Entry 7WY0 (electron microscopy, 2.83 A resolution); this record covers chains A and R of the 5 polymer chains in the assembly.

# Chain A
Name: Engineered G alpha 13 subunit
From: Homo sapiens
Amino-acid sequence (355 residues; each row starts with the number of its first residue; note: 16 numbers in that range are skipped by the numbering (no residue carries them; nothing is unmodelled there)):
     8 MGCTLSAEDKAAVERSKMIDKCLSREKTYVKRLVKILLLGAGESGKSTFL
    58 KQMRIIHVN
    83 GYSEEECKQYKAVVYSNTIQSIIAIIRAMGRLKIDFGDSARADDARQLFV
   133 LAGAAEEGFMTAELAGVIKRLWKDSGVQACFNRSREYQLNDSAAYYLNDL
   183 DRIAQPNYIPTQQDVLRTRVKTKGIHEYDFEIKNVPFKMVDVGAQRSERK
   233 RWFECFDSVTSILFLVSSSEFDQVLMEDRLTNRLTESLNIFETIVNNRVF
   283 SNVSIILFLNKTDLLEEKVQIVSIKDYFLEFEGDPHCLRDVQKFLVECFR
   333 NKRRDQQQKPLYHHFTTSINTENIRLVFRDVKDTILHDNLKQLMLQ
Not modelled in the structure: 8-11, 83-204, 225-228, 254-265, 337-340

# Chain R
Name: Adhesion G-protein coupled receptor F1
From: Homo sapiens
Reference sequence: Q5T601 (AGRF1_HUMAN); numbering as in UniProt (aligned over 1-910)
Amino-acid sequence (910 residues; numbered 1 to 910; the number before each row is that of its first residue):
     1 MKVGVLWLISFFTFTDGHGGFLGKNDGIKTKKELIVNKKKHLGPVEEYQL
    51 LLQVTYRDSKEKRDLRNFLKLLKPPLLWSHGLIRIIRAKATTDCNSLNGV
   101 LQCTCEDSYTWFPPSCLDPQNCYLHTAGALPSCECHLNNLSQSVNFCERT
   151 KIWGTFKINERFTNDLLNSSSAIYSKYANGIEIQLKKAYERIQGFESVQV
   201 TQFRNGSIVAGYEVVGSSSASELLSAIEHVAEKAKTALHKLFPLEDGSFR
   251 VFGKAQCNDIVFGFGSKDDEYTLPCSSGYRGNITAKCESSGWQVIRETCV
   301 LSLLEELNKNFSMIVGNATEAAVSSFVQNLSVIIRQNPSTTVGNLASVVS
   351 ILSNISSLSLASHFRVSNSTMEDVISIADNILNSASVTNWTVLLREEKYA
   401 SSRLLETLENISTLVPPTALPLNFSRKFIDWKGIPVNKSQLKRGYSYQIK
   451 MCPQNTSIPIRGRVLIGSDQFQRSLPETIISMASLTLGNILPVSKNGNAQ
   501 VNGPVISTVIQNYSINEVFLFFSKIESNLSQPHCVFWDFSHLQWNDAGCH
   551 LVNETQDIVTCQCTHLTSFSILMSPFVPSTIFPVVKWITYVGLGISIGSL
   601 ILCLIIEALFWKQIKKSQTSHTRRICMVNIALSLLIADVWFIVGATVDTT
   651 VNPSGVCTAAVFFTHFFYLSLFFWMLMLGILLAYRIILVFHHMAQHLMMA
   701 VGFCLGYGCPLIISVITIAVTQPSNTYKRKDVCWLNWSNGSKPLLAFVVP
   751 ALAIVAVNFVVVLLVLTKLWRPTVGERLSRDDKATIIRVGKSLLILTPLL
   801 GLTWGFGIGTIVDSQNLAWHVIFALLNAFQGFFILCFGILLDSKLRQLLF
   851 NKLSALSSWKQTEKQNSSDLSAKPKFSKPFNPLQNKGHYAFSHTGDSSDN
   901 IMLTQFVSNE
Not modelled in the structure: 1-566, 773-783, 855-910
Disulfides: C657-C733
Curated features (UniProtKB/Swiss-Prot):
  - region: S568 to F576 (Stachel)
  - site: L566, T567 (Cleavage)
  - glycosylation (N-linked (GlcNAc...) asparagine): N139, N168, N205, N282, N310, N317, N329, N354, N368, N389, N410, N423, N437, N455, N512, N528, N553, N736, N739
  - mutagenesis: N310 (N310Q: No effect), N389 (N389S: Decreased expression), H565 to T567 (Abolished autprocessing, impairing G protein-coupled signaling), F569 (F569A: Strongly decreased G protein-coupled receptor signaling), S570 (S570A: Strongly decreased G protein-coupled receptor signaling), L572 (L572A: Strongly decreased G protein-coupled receptor signaling), M573 (M573A: Strongly decreased G protein-coupled receptor signaling), T589 (T589A: Decreased G protein-coupled receptor signaling), M627 (M627A: Strongly decreased G protein-coupled receptor signaling), I630 (I630A: Strongly decreased G protein-coupled receptor signaling), F672 (F672A: Strongly decreased G protein-coupled receptor signaling), M675 (M675A: Strongly decreased G protein-coupled receptor signaling), 18 further mutagenesis entries in UniProt
What the authors report for this chain:
  - mutagenesis - S568L, F569A, S570A, L572A, M573A, T589A, F641A, Y668A, F690A, R729A, W734A, F747A, H820A: decreased signaling
  - mutagenesis - F569A/L572A/M573A, L572A/M573A: abolished signaling

# Chain A / chain R interface
Contacting residue pairs - 29 pairs, chain A then chain R:
  K38(A) with Q618(R); H692(R)
  R39(A) with H692(R), hydrogen bond (side chain-backbone)
  V217(A) with F690(R), hydrophobic
  F360(A) with F690(R), hydrophobic
  V363(A) with F690(R), hydrophobic
  K364(A) with F690(R)
  I367(A) with V689(R), hydrophobic; F690(R), hydrophobic
  L368(A) with I686(R), hydrophobic
  N371(A) with R685(R), hydrogen bond (side chain-backbone)
  L372(A) with I686(R), hydrophobic
  Q374(A) with S617(R), hydrogen bond; T619(R); S620(R)
  L375(A) with T619(R); R623(R), hydrogen bond (backbone-side chain); L681(R), hydrophobic; L682(R), hydrophobic; R685(R)
  M376(A) with R623(R); D842(R)
  L377(A) with L682(R), hydrophobic; V765(R), hydrophobic; S792(R); L796(R), hydrophobic
  Q378(A) with L769(R); R788(R); S792(R), hydrogen bond (backbone-side chain)
Other interface residues (no listed pair), chain A (17 interface residues in all): T35, V41
Other interface residues (no listed pair), chain R (23 interface residues in all): R624, I687, A694, K768, I795
From the paper, about this interface:
  - pairs named by the authors: Q374(A)-T619(R), Q378(A)-R788(R)
  - interface residues, chain A: L368(A), L372(A), L377(A)
  - interface residues, chain R: T619(R), R623(R), L681(R), V765(R), L769(R), I795(R), L796(R)

# Summary
The interface between chain A and chain R involves 17 residues on one side and 23 on the other; the contacts
include 5 hydrogen bonds. Polar contacts include R39(A)-H692(R), N371(A)-R685(R) and Q374(A)-S617(R). The
authors report contacts between Q374(A) and T619(R) and Q378(A) and R788(R). The paper reports that S568L,
F569A and S570A of chain R, among others, reduce signaling; interface residues L368(A), L372(A) and T619(R)
among others; 15 substitutions were tested in all.
Here chain A is Engineered G alpha 13 subunit and chain R is Adhesion G-protein coupled receptor F1, both from
Homo sapiens. Entry 7WY0 (GPR110/G13 complex) was determined by electron microscopy (same publication as 7WXU,
7WXW, 7WZ7 and 7X2V).
